2IOA - chains A and B; structure by X-ray diffraction, 2.80 A resolution.

Chain A (and B):
Molecule: Bifunctional glutathionylspermidine synthetase/amidase
Organism: Escherichia coli
Notes: EC 6.3.1.8, 3.5.1.78; chain B of this document is another copy of the same molecule, construct and numbering; everything in this record applies to it too
UniProtKB: P0AES0 (GSP_ECOLI); numbering as in UniProt (aligned over 1-619)
Sequence (619 residues; each row starts with the number of its first residue):
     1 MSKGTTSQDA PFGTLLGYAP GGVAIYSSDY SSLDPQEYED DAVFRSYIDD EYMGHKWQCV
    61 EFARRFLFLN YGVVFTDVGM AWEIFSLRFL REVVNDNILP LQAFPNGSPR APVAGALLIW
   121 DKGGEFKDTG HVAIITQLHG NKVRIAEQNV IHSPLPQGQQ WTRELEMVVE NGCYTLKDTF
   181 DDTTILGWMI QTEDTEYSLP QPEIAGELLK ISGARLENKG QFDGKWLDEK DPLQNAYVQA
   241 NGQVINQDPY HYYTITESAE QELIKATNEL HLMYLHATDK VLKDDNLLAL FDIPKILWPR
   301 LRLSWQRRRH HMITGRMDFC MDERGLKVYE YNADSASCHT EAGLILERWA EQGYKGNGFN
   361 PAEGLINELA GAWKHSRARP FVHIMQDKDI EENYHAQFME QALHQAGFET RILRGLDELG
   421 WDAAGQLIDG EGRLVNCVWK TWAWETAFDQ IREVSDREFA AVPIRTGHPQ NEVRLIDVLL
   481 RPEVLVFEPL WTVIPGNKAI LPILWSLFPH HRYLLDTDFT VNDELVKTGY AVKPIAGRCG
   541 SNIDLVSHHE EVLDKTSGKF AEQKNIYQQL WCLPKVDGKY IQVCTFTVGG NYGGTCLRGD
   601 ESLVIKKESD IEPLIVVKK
Unresolved in the structure: 1-9, 31-42, 422-425, 455-458, 619 (chain B: 1-11, 32-42, 422-424, 455-458, 619)
Ion coordination: Mg2+ site 1: D318, E330 (together with ADP, GGA); Mg2+ site 2: E330, N332 (together with ADP, GGA)
Residues lining bound ligands:
  - ADP (adenosine-5'-diphosphate): D318, Y329, E330, N332, K498, L515, A531, K533, G537, R538, C539, G540, S541, I543, L545, Q568, Q569, L570, W571, C572, L573, Q582, L603, V604, I605
  - GGA (D-gamma-glutamyl-N-{[(R)-{4-[(4-aminobutyl)amino]butyl}(phosphonooxy)phosphoryl]methyl}-D-alaninamide): N241, R316, D318, E330, N332, S335, A336, S337, E341, D387, D389, E391, E392, Y394, T441, W442, A443, T446, R538, C539, G540, R598, K607, E608, S609, D610
Swiss-Prot annotation at these positions:
  - region: E196 to A205 (Linker)
  - active site: C59 (S-(gamma-glutamyl-cysteinyl-glycyl)-cysteine intermediate)
  - binding site (glutathionylspermidine): Q58, R64, V78 to A81, N149
  - binding site (ATP): R316 to D318, K498, K533, C539, G540, Q568 to W571, Q582, L603 to I605
  - binding site (glutathione): R316, S335, E392, T446
  - binding site (Mg(2+)): D318, E330, N332
  - binding site (spermidine): E391, D610
  - site: H131 (Increases nucleophilicity of active site Cys), R316 (Transition state stabilizer)
  - modified residue: C59 (Cysteine sulfenic acid (-SOH))
  - mutagenesis: C59 (C59A: Loss of amidase activity), C173 (C173A: No effect on amidase activity), R316 (R316E: Loss of synthetase activity), S335 (S335A: 3.6-fold decrease in GSH affinity, 1.6-fold decrease in spermidine activity, and 1.3-fold decrease in synthetase activity), S337 (S337A: No effect on GSH and spermidine affinity, but 2-fold decrease in synthetase activity), C338 (C338A: 10-fold decrease in GSH affinity, 5-fold decrease in spermidine activity, but no effect on synthetase activity), E391 (E391A: 2-fold decrease in GSH affinity, 60-fold decrease in spermidine activity, and 10-fold decrease in synthetase activity), E392 (E392A: 33-fold decrease in GSH affinity, 13-fold decrease in spermidine activity, and 6-fold decrease in synthetase activity), T441 (T441A: 3-fold decrease in GSH affinity, 21-fold decrease in spermidine activity, and 17-fold decrease in synthetase activity), R538 (R538A: 6-fold decrease in GSH affinity, 2.4-fold decrease in spermidine activity, and 4-fold decrease in synthetase activity), R598 (R598A: 10-fold increase in GSH affinity, 9-fold decrease in spermidine activity, and 15-fold decrease in synthetase activity)
Reported in the primary citation:
  - catalytic residues: C59, H131, R316, E330, S337, E391 (proposed by the authors, not directly observed)
  - binding site for GGA: R316, S335, S337, D387, E391, E392, A443, T446, C539, K607, D610
  - conformationally variable residues (loop rearrangement, side-chain flip): D387, D389, E391, E392, R538
  - contacts within the chain: S337-E391 (hydrogen bond), E392-T441 (hydrogen bond)
  - Mg2+ coordination: D318, E330
  - mutagenesis - S337A, E391A, E392A, T441A, R538A, R598A: decreased catalytic activity
  - mutagenesis - C338A: decreased binding to spermidine
  - mutagenesis - C338A, K607A: unchanged catalytic activity
  - mutagenesis - R316E: abolished catalytic activity

How chain A and chain B interact:
Pairs across the interface (51):
  Y18(A) with G425(B); Q426(B), hydrogen bond; T466(B); R481(B), hydrogen bond
  P20(A) with A461(B)
  G21(A) with R300(B); A461(B); V462(B); I464(B); P482(B)
  G22(A) with I464(B)
  D49(A) with R307(B)
  F68(A) with L303(B)
  N70(A) with P299(B); A461(B)
  Y71(A) with P299(B), hydrophobic; A460(B), hydrogen bond (side chain-backbone)
  V94(A) with R302(B); L303(B), hydrophobic; Q306(B), hydrogen bond (backbone-side chain)
  A114(A) with A460(B), hydrophobic
  G115(A) with A460(B)
  T136(A) with A460(B)
  Q160(A) with I464(B), hydrogen bond (side chain-backbone); T466(B), hydrogen bond
  P299(A) with N70(B); Y71(B), hydrophobic
  R300(A) with L69(B)
  L303(A) with F68(B); V94(B), hydrophobic
  Q306(A) with V93(B); V94(B)
  R307(A) with D49(B), salt bridge
  Q426(A) with Y18(B)
  A460(A) with Y71(B), hydrogen bond (backbone-side chain); A114(B), hydrophobic; G115(B)
  A461(A) with P20(B); G21(B); N70(B)
  V462(A) with G21(B)
  I464(A) with G21(B); G22(B); Q160(B), hydrogen bond (backbone-side chain)
  T466(A) with Y18(B); G22(B); Q160(B)
  G467(A) with G158(B)
  R481(A) with Y18(B)
  P482(A) with G21(B); G22(B)
Also at the interface, not in a pair above, chain A (38 interface residues in all): I48, L69, G72, V93, I135, G158, R302, F459, R465, L480, E483
Also at the interface, not in a pair above, chain B (38 interface residues in all): L15, I48, F66, G72, I135, T136, G467, L480

In short:
Chain A and chain B each contribute 38 residues to their interface; the contacts include 8 hydrogen bonds and
1 salt bridge. Polar contacts include R307(A)-D49(B), Y18(A)-Q426(B) and Y18(A)-R481(B). The paper reports
catalytic residues C59(A), H131(A) and R316(A) among others; S337A, E391A and E392A of chain A, among others,
reduce catalytic activity; 9 substitutions were tested in all.
Both chains are Bifunctional glutathionylspermidine synthetase/amidase (Escherichia coli). Entry 2IOA (E. coli
Bifunctional glutathionylspermidine synthetase/amidase Incomplex with Mg2+ and ADP and phosphinate inhibitor)
was determined by X-ray diffraction together with 2IO7, 2IO8 and 2IO9 from the same study.
